Entry 9AWK (electron microscopy, 2.14 A resolution); this record covers chains E and D of the 7 polymer chains in the assembly.

== Chain E ==
Molecule: Acetylcholine receptor subunit beta
Source organism: Bos taurus
UniProtKB: P04758 (ACHB_BOVIN); residues 25-505 here = UniProt positions 25-505
Chain sequence (481 residues; each row starts with the number of its first residue):
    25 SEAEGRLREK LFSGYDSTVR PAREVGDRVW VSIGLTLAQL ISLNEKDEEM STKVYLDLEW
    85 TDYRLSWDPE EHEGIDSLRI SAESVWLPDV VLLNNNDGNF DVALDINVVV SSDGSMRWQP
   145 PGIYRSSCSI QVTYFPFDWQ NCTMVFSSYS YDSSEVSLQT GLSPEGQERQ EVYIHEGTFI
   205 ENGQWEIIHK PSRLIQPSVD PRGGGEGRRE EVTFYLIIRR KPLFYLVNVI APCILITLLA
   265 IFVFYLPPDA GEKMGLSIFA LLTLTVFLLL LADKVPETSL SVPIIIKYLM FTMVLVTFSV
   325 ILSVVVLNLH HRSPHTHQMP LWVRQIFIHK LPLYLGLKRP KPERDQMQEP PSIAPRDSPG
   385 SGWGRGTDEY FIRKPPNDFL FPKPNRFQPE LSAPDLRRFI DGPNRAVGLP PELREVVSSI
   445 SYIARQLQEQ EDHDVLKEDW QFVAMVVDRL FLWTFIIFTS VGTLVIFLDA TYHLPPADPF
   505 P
Disordered / not traced: 227-231, 368-433
Swiss-Prot annotation at these positions:
  - modified residue: Tyr394 (Phosphotyrosine)
  - glycosylation: Asn165 (N-linked (GlcNAc...) asparagine)
Disulfides: Cys152-Cys166
Glycans and other covalent adducts: N-acetylglucosamine (NAG) linked to Asn165

== Chain D ==
Molecule: Acetylcholine receptor subunit delta
Source organism: Bos taurus
UniProtKB: P04759 (ACHD_BOVIN); numbering as in UniProt (aligned over 22-516)
Chain sequence (495 residues; numbered 22 to 516; the number before each row is that of its first residue):
    22 LNEEERLIRH LFEEKAYNKE LRPAAHKESV EISLALTLSN LISLKEVEET LTTNVWIEQG
    82 WTDSRLQWDA EDFGNISVLR LPADMVWLPE IVLENNNDGS FQISYSCNVL IYPSGSVYWL
   142 PPAIFRSSCP ISVTYFPFDW QNCSLKFSSL KYTTKEITLS LKQAEEDGRS YPVEWIIIDP
   202 EGFTENGEWE IVHRPARVNV DPSVPLDSPN RQDVTFYLII RRKPLFYVIN ILVPCVLISF
   262 MINLVFYLPA DCGEKTSMAI SVLLAQSVFL LLISKRLPAT SMAIPLIGKF LLFGMVLVTM
   322 VVVICVIVLN IHFRTPSTHV LSEPVKKLFL ETLPEILHMS RPAEDGPSPG TLIRRSSSLG
   382 YISKAEEYFS LKSRSDLMFE KQSERHGLAR RLTTARRPPA GSEQAQQELF SELKPAVDGA
   442 NFIVNHMKDQ NNYNEEKDCW NRVARTVDRL CLFVVTPIMV VGTAWIFLQG AYNQPPPQPF
   502 PGDPFSYLEK DKRFI
Disordered / not traced: 360-425
Swiss-Prot annotation at these positions:
  - modified residue: Tyr389 (Phosphotyrosine)
  - glycosylation (N-linked (GlcNAc...) asparagine): Asn96, Asn163
Disulfides: Cys150-Cys164
Glycans and other covalent adducts: N-acetylglucosamine (NAG) linked to Asn96, Asn163

== Chain E / chain D interface ==
Contacting residue pairs - 103 pairs, chain E then chain D:
  Ser25(E) - Leu42(D)
  Ser25(E) - Arg43(D)
  Ser25(E) - Ala45(D)
  Glu28(E) - Leu42(D)
  Glu28(E) - His47(D)
  Gly29(E) - Leu42(D)
  Arg32(E) - Leu42(D)
  Gln63(E) - Ser149(D)
  Ile65(E) - Asn118(D)
  Lys77(E) - Glu115(D)  salt bridge
  Lys77(E) - Asn117(D)
  Lys77(E) - Phe122(D)
  Tyr79(E) - Glu115(D)  hydrogen bond
  Tyr79(E) - Leu171(D)
  Tyr79(E) - Asn231(D)
  Gly98(E) - Lys48(D)
  Ile99(E) - His47(D)
  Ser101(E) - His47(D)
  Arg103(E) - Lys172(D)  hydrogen bond (side chain-backbone)
  Arg103(E) - Thr174(D)
  Arg103(E) - Glu177(D)
  Arg103(E) - Pro230(D)
  Ala127(E) - Phe122(D)  hydrophobic
  Leu128(E) - Phe122(D)  hydrophobic
  Leu128(E) - Gln123(D)
  Leu128(E) - Leu171(D)  hydrophobic
  Ile130(E) - Leu171(D)  hydrophobic
  Ile130(E) - Lys172(D)
  Asn131(E) - Lys172(D)  hydrogen bond
  Asn131(E) - Tyr173(D)
  Pro145(E) - Phe122(D)  hydrophobic
  Pro145(E) - Leu171(D)  hydrophobic
  Ile147(E) - Gly120(D)
  Ile147(E) - Phe122(D)  hydrophobic
  His199(E) - Ser224(D)  hydrogen bond
  His199(E) - Val225(D)
  Gly207(E) - Thr301(D)
  Gly207(E) - Ser302(D)  hydrogen bond (backbone-backbone)
  Gln208(E) - Ala300(D)
  Lys245(E) - Ser302(D)
  Leu247(E) - Ser302(D)
  Phe248(E) - Ala300(D)  hydrophobic
  Val251(E) - Ile305(D)  hydrophobic
  Asn252(E) - Leu291(D)
  Ala255(E) - Leu313(D)  hydrophobic
  Pro256(E) - Met316(D)  hydrophobic
  Leu259(E) - Met316(D)
  Leu259(E) - Val317(D)  hydrophobic
  Leu259(E) - Thr320(D)
  Leu263(E) - Ile281(D)  hydrophobic
  Leu263(E) - Leu284(D)  hydrophobic
  Leu263(E) - Thr320(D)
  Leu263(E) - Val323(D)  hydrophobic
  Phe266(E) - Val324(D)  hydrophobic
  Phe266(E) - Val327(D)
  Tyr269(E) - Val327(D)
  Tyr269(E) - Asn331(D)  hydrogen bond
  Leu270(E) - Val327(D)
  Leu270(E) - Leu330(D)  hydrophobic
  Pro271(E) - Leu330(D)
  Pro271(E) - Asn331(D)
  Asp273(E) - Phe334(D)
  Ala274(E) - Phe334(D)  hydrophobic
  Glu276(E) - Glu275(D)
  Glu276(E) - Lys276(D)
  Glu276(E) - Thr277(D)  hydrogen bond
  Glu276(E) - Leu330(D)
  Leu280(E) - Ile281(D)  hydrophobic
  Leu280(E) - Val323(D)  hydrophobic
  Phe283(E) - Ile281(D)  hydrophobic
  Phe283(E) - Ser282(D)
  Leu286(E) - Leu285(D)  hydrophobic
  Thr287(E) - Leu285(D)
  Thr287(E) - Ser288(D)
  Val290(E) - Leu285(D)  hydrophobic
  Val290(E) - Ser288(D)
  Phe291(E) - Ser288(D)
  Phe291(E) - Leu291(D)  hydrophobic
  Leu293(E) - Leu292(D)  hydrophobic
  Leu294(E) - Leu291(D)
  Leu294(E) - Leu292(D)  hydrophobic
  Leu294(E) - Ser295(D)
  Lys298(E) - Ser295(D)
  Pro364(E) - Pro337(D)
  Pro364(E) - Thr339(D)
  Pro364(E) - His340(D)
  Pro364(E) - Val341(D)  hydrophobic
  Arg438(E) - Glu433(D)
  Val441(E) - Glu433(D)
  Val441(E) - Ala437(D)  hydrophobic
  Ile444(E) - Ala437(D)
  Ile444(E) - Ala441(D)
  Ile447(E) - Ile444(D)  hydrophobic
  Ala448(E) - Gly440(D)
  Ala448(E) - Phe443(D)
  Leu451(E) - Phe443(D)  hydrophobic
  Leu451(E) - Ile444(D)  hydrophobic
  Leu451(E) - His447(D)
  Gln452(E) - Phe443(D)
  Glu455(E) - Phe443(D)
  Glu455(E) - His447(D)  salt bridge
  Glu462(E) - Ser338(D)
  Met469(E) - Thr339(D)
Other interface residues (no listed pair), chain E (67 interface residues in all): Glu97, Ser105, Asp129, Ile204, Ile260, Ala284, Asp297, Lys362, Leu437, Ser445
Other interface residues (no listed pair), chain D (72 interface residues in all): Glu41, Val113, Asp119, Pro151, Asp222, Gly274, Val289, Lys296, Pro299, Ala304, Ile328, Arg335, Pro436, Tyr454

== In short ==
Chain E and chain D form an interface of 67 and 72 residues respectively, with 7 hydrogen bonds and 2 salt
bridges. Among the polar pairs are Lys77(E)-Glu115(D), Glu455(E)-His447(D) and Tyr79(E)-Glu115(D). Covalently
linked N-acetylglucosamine: at Asn165(E). Covalently linked N-acetylglucosamine: at Asn96(D) and Asn163(D).
Here chain E is Acetylcholine receptor subunit beta and chain D is Acetylcholine receptor subunit delta, both
from Bos taurus. Entry 9AWK (Bovine fetal muscle nAChR resting state) was determined by electron microscopy
(same publication as 9AVU, 9AVV and 9AWJ).
